Entry 5JTO (solution NMR); this record covers chains C and D of the 8 polymer chains in the assembly.

[Chain C (and D)]
Name: Protein-export protein SecB
Source organism: Escherichia coli O157:H7
Notes: chain D of this document is another copy of the same molecule, construct and numbering; everything in this record applies to it too
UniProt: P0AG88 (SECB_ECO57); numbering as in UniProt (aligned over 1-155)
Chain sequence (155 residues; row label = number of the first residue in the row):
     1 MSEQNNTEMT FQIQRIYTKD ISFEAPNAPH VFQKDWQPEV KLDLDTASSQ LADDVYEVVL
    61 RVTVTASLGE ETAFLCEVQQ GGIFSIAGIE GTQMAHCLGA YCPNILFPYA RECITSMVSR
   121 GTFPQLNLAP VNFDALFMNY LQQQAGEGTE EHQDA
Reported in the primary citation:
  - mutagenesis - V40A/L42A/L44A (40-fold): decreased binding to Alkaline phosphatase

[Chain C / chain D interface]
Contacting residue pairs (57; chain C residue first):
  Arg15(C) - Phe32(D)
  Arg15(C) - Thr122(D)
  Ile16(C) - Thr122(D)
  Tyr17(C) - Ala28(D)
  Tyr17(C) - Pro29(D)
  Tyr17(C) - Phe32(D)
  Tyr17(C) - Arg120(D)
  Tyr17(C) - Gly121(D)
  Tyr17(C) - Thr122(D)
  Thr18(C) - Phe23(D)
  Thr18(C) - Arg120(D)
  Thr18(C) - Gly121(D)
  Lys19(C) - Glu24(D)
  Lys19(C) - Ala25(D)
  Lys19(C) - Ala28(D)
  Lys19(C) - Pro29(D)
  Asp20(C) - Phe23(D)
  Asp20(C) - Glu24(D)
  Ile21(C) - Ser22(D)
  Ile21(C) - Phe23(D)
  Ile21(C) - Met117(D)
  Ser22(C) - Ile21(D)
  Phe23(C) - Thr18(D)
  Phe23(C) - Asp20(D)
  Phe23(C) - Ile21(D)
  Glu24(C) - Lys19(D)
  Ala25(C) - Lys19(D)
  Ala28(C) - Arg15(D)
  Ala28(C) - Tyr17(D)
  Pro29(C) - Tyr17(D)
  Pro29(C) - Lys19(D)
  Pro29(C) - Leu51(D)
  Pro29(C) - Glu57(D)
  Val31(C) - Arg15(D)
  Phe32(C) - Arg15(D)
  Phe32(C) - Ile83(D)
  Leu51(C) - Pro29(D)
  Glu57(C) - Pro29(D)
  Ile83(C) - Pro29(D)
  Glu112(C) - Arg120(D)
  Cys113(C) - Arg120(D)
  Ser116(C) - Arg120(D)
  Met117(C) - Ile21(D)
  Met117(C) - Met117(D)
  Arg120(C) - Tyr17(D)
  Arg120(C) - Thr18(D)
  Arg120(C) - Ile21(D)
  Arg120(C) - Glu112(D)
  Arg120(C) - Cys113(D)
  Arg120(C) - Ser116(D)
  Gly121(C) - Arg15(D)
  Gly121(C) - Tyr17(D)
  Gly121(C) - Thr18(D)
  Thr122(C) - Arg15(D)
  Thr122(C) - Ile16(D)
  Thr122(C) - Tyr17(D)
  Phe123(C) - Arg15(D)

[In short]
The interface between chain C and chain D involves 26 residues on one side and 24 on the other. The paper
reports that V40A/L42A/L44A of chain C reduce binding to Alkaline phosphatase.
Both chains are Protein-export protein SecB (Escherichia coli O157:H7). Entry 5JTO (The structure of chaperone
SecB in complex with unstructured proPhoA binding site d) was determined by solution NMR together with 5JTL,
5JTM, 5JTN, 5JTP, 5JTQ and 5JTR from the same study.
